PDB entry 2JIZ | X-ray diffraction, 2.30 A resolution | chains A and D of the 7 polymer chains in the assembly

[Chain A]
Molecule: ATP synthase subunit alpha heart isoform
Organism: Bos taurus
Notes: EC 3.6.1.34
UniProtKB: P19483 (ATPA_BOVIN); residues 2-510 here correspond to UniProt positions 45-553 (UniProt number = residue number + 43)
Chain sequence (510 residues; row label = number of the first residue in the row):
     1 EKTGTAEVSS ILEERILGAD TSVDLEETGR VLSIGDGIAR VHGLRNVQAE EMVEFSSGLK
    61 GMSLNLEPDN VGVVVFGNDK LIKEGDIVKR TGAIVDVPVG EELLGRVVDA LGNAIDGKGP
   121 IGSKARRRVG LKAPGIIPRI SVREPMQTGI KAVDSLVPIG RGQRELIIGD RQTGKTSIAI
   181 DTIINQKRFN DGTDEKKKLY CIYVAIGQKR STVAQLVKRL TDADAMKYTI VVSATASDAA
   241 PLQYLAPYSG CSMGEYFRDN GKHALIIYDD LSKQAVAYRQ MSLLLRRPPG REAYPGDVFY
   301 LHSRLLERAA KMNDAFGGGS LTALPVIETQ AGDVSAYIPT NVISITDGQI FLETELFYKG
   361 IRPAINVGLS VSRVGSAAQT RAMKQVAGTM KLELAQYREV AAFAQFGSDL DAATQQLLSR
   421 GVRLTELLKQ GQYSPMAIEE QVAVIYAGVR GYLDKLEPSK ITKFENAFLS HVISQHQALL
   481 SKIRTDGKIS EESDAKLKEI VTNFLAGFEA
Disordered / not traced: 1-23
Metal / ion sites: Mg2+: Thr176 (together with AMP-PNP)
Small-molecule neighbours: AMP-PNP (ANP; phosphoaminophosphonic acid-adenylate ester): Asp170, Arg171, Gln172, Thr173, Gly174, Lys175, Thr176, Ser177, Glu328, Phe357, Arg362, Pro363, Gln430, Gly431, Gln432, Tyr433
Swiss-Prot annotation at these positions:
  - binding site (ATP): Gln172, Gly174, Lys175, Thr176, Ser177, Gln430, Gln432
  - binding site (Mg(2+)): Thr176, Asp269
  - site: Ser370 (Required for activity)
  - modified residue: Ser10 (Phosphoserine), Ser22 (Phosphoserine), Ser33 (Phosphoserine), Ser63 (Phosphoserine), Lys80 (N6-acetyllysine), Lys83 (N6-acetyllysine), Lys89 (N6-acetyllysine), Thr91 (Phosphothreonine), Lys118 (N6-acetyllysine), Ser123 (Phosphoserine), Lys124 (N6-acetyllysine), Ser141 (Phosphoserine), Arg161 (Omega-N-methylarginine), Lys187 (N6-acetyllysine), Lys196 (N6-acetyllysine), Lys197 (N6-acetyllysine), Lys218 (N6-acetyllysine), Lys262 (N6-acetyllysine), Lys384 (N6-acetyllysine), Lys391 (N6-acetyllysine) and 5 more in UniProt
  - glycosylation: Ser33 (O-linked (GlcNAc) serine)
From the paper describing this entry:
  - binding site for resveratrol: Gly290, Arg291, Glu292

[Chain D]
Molecule: ATP synthase subunit beta
Organism: Bos taurus
Notes: EC 3.6.1.34
UniProtKB: P00829 (ATPB_BOVIN); residues -3 to 478 here correspond to UniProt positions 47-528 (UniProt number = residue number + 50)
Chain sequence (482 residues; each row starts with the number of its first residue; numbers below 1 keep their minus sign (Ala-3 is residue -3)):
    -3 AAQASPSPKA GATTGRIVAV IGAVVDVQFD EGLPPILNAL EVQGRETRLV LEVAQHLGES
    57 TVRTIAMDGT EGLVRGQKVL DSGAPIRIPV GPETLGRIMN VIGEPIDERG PIKTKQFAAI
   117 HAEAPEFVEM SVEQEILVTG IKVVDLLAPY AKGGKIGLFG GAGVGKTVLI MELINNVAKA
   177 HGGYSVFAGV GERTREGNDL YHEMIESGVI NLKDATSKVA LVYGQMNEPP GARARVALTG
   237 LTVAEYFRDQ EGQDVLLFID NIFRFTQAGS EVSALLGRIP SAVGYQPTLA TDMGTMQERI
   297 TTTKKGSITS VQAIYVPADD LTDPAPATTF AHLDATTVLS RAIAELGIYP AVDPLDSTSR
   357 IMDPNIVGSE HYDVARGVQK ILQDYKSLQD IIAILGMDEL SEEDKLTVSR ARKIQRFLSQ
   417 PFQVAEVFTG HLGKLVPLKE TIKGFQQILA GEYDHLPEQA FYMVGPIEEA VAKADKLAEE
   477 HS
Disordered / not traced: -3 to 8, 476-478
Metal / ion sites: Mg2+: Thr163 (together with ADP)
Small-molecule neighbours: ADP (adenosine-5'-diphosphate): Gly157, Ala158, Gly159, Val160, Gly161, Lys162, Thr163, Val164, Tyr345, Pro346, Phe418, Ala421, Phe424, Thr425
Swiss-Prot annotation at these positions:
  - binding site (ADP): Gly159, Val160, Gly161, Lys162, Thr163, Val164
  - binding site (ATP): Gly159, Gly161, Lys162, Thr163, Val164, Arg189
  - binding site (phosphate): Gly159, Val160, Gly161, Lys162, Thr163
  - binding site (Mg(2+)): Thr163, Glu188
  - modified residue: Lys74 (N6-acetyllysine), Lys111 (N6-acetyllysine), Lys148 (N6-acetyllysine), Lys209 (N6-acetyllysine), Lys214 (N6-acetyllysine), Thr262 (Phosphothreonine), Ser365 (Phosphoserine), Lys376 (N6-acetyllysine), Ser383 (Phosphoserine), Lys430 (N6-acetyllysine), Lys435 (N6-acetyllysine), Lys472 (N6-acetyllysine)
  - glycosylation: Ser56 (O-linked (GlcNAc) serine)
From the paper describing this entry:
  - binding site for resveratrol: Ser277, Ala278, Val279, Gly280

[How chain A and chain D interact]
Contacting residue pairs (92):
  Leu32(A) - Gly54(D)
  Ser33(A) - His52(D)
  Ser33(A) - Leu53(D)
  Ile34(A) - Ile32(D)
  Ile34(A) - Gln51(D)
  Ile34(A) - His52(D)  hydrogen bond (backbone-backbone)
  Asp36(A) - Gln51(D)  hydrogen bond
  Asp36(A) - Arg274(D)  salt bridge
  Asn78(A) - Glu119(D)
  Asp79(A) - Ile32(D)
  Lys80(A) - Pro31(D)
  Lys80(A) - Ile32(D)
  Lys83(A) - Leu29(D)  hydrogen bond (side chain-backbone)
  Lys83(A) - Pro31(D)
  Lys83(A) - His52(D)
  Glu84(A) - Leu29(D)
  Glu84(A) - His52(D)  hydrogen bond (backbone-side chain)
  Glu84(A) - Gly54(D)
  Glu84(A) - Glu55(D)  hydrogen bond (side chain-backbone)
  Glu84(A) - Ser56(D)  hydrogen bond (side chain-backbone)
  Val107(A) - Phe123(D)  hydrophobic
  Ile115(A) - Phe123(D)
  Ile115(A) - Val124(D)
  Asp116(A) - Val124(D)
  Gly117(A) - Val124(D)
  Arg171(A) - Leu317(D)
  Arg171(A) - Phe326(D)
  Arg171(A) - Asp352(D)  salt bridge
  Gln172(A) - Phe326(D)
  Gln172(A) - Thr332(D)
  Gln172(A) - Thr354(D)
  Lys209(A) - Glu294(D)
  Lys209(A) - Ala327(D)
  Lys209(A) - His328(D)
  Lys209(A) - Leu329(D)
  Lys209(A) - Asp330(D)  salt bridge
  Lys209(A) - Arg356(D)
  Arg210(A) - Ala120(D)
  Arg210(A) - Pro121(D)  hydrogen bond (side chain-backbone)
  Arg210(A) - Glu122(D)
  Arg210(A) - Phe123(D)
  Arg210(A) - Met126(D)
  Arg210(A) - Glu294(D)  hydrogen bond (backbone-side chain)
  Ser211(A) - Met126(D)
  Thr212(A) - Arg356(D)  hydrogen bond
  Val213(A) - Phe123(D)  hydrophobic
  Ala214(A) - Phe123(D)
  Ala214(A) - Met126(D)  hydrophobic
  Ala214(A) - Val128(D)
  Gln215(A) - Val128(D)  hydrogen bond (side chain-backbone)
  Gln215(A) - Gln130(D)
  Val217(A) - Phe123(D)  hydrophobic
  Ala236(A) - Gly290(D)
  Ala236(A) - His328(D)
  Ser237(A) - Ala120(D)
  Ser237(A) - Gly290(D)
  Ser237(A) - Thr291(D)
  Ser237(A) - Glu294(D)
  Val276(A) - Ala286(D)  hydrophobic
  Arg279(A) - Ser277(D)  hydrogen bond
  Gln280(A) - Pro283(D)
  Gln280(A) - Thr284(D)
  Gln280(A) - Thr287(D)  hydrogen bond
  Leu283(A) - Ile275(D)
  Leu283(A) - Ser277(D)
  Leu283(A) - Pro283(D)  hydrophobic
  Leu284(A) - Arg274(D)
  Leu284(A) - Thr284(D)
  Arg286(A) - Gly273(D)  hydrogen bond (side chain-backbone)
  Arg286(A) - Ile275(D)
  Pro289(A) - Ile275(D)  hydrophobic
  Glu292(A) - Ala278(D)
  Ala293(A) - Ser277(D)
  Ala293(A) - Ala278(D)
  Gln330(A) - Thr318(D)
  Gln330(A) - Ala323(D)
  Ala331(A) - Thr318(D)
  Glu355(A) - Gln379(D)
  Tyr358(A) - Leu351(D)
  Tyr358(A) - Ser353(D)
  Tyr358(A) - Thr354(D)
  Tyr358(A) - Gln375(D)
  Tyr358(A) - Lys376(D)
  Tyr358(A) - Gln379(D)
  Lys359(A) - Lys376(D)
  Lys359(A) - Gln379(D)
  Lys359(A) - Asp380(D)
  Arg362(A) - Arg372(D)
  Gln405(A) - Leu384(D)
  Gln405(A) - Asp400(D)
  Phe406(A) - Ile387(D)  hydrophobic
  Phe406(A) - Ile388(D)  hydrophobic
Also at the interface, not in a pair above, chain A (55 interface residues in all): Gly35, Ile82, Gln208, Lys218, Thr235, Asp238, Ala240, Gln243, Lys273, Arg287, Thr354, Phe357, Tyr433
Also at the interface, not in a pair above, chain D (64 interface residues in all): Leu33, Ala50, Thr57, Lys151, Leu272, Pro276, Asp359, Tyr368, Ser383, Glu395, Leu396

[Overview]
The interface between chain A and chain D involves 55 residues on one side and 64 on the other; the contacts
include 13 hydrogen bonds and 3 salt bridges. Polar contacts include Asp36(A)-Arg274(D), Arg171(A)-Asp352(D)
and Lys209(A)-Asp330(D). Bound to chain A: AMP-PNP. The paper reports a binding site for resveratrol at
Gly290(A), Arg291(A) and Ser277(D) among others.
Chain A is ATP synthase subunit alpha heart isoform and chain D is ATP synthase subunit beta, both from Bos
taurus; the structure, The Structure of F1-ATPase inhibited by resveratrol, was determined by X-ray
diffraction (same publication as 2JJ1 and 2JJ2).
